Entry 3HUS (X-ray diffraction, 3.04 A resolution); this record covers chains B and H of the 5 polymer chains in the assembly.

Chain B:
Molecule: Fibrinogen beta chain
Source organism: Homo sapiens
Notes: fragment: Fragment D:
UniProt: P02675 (FIBB_HUMAN); residues 149-461 here correspond to UniProt positions 179-491 (UniProt number = residue number + 30)
Sequence (313 residues; row label = number of the first residue in the row):
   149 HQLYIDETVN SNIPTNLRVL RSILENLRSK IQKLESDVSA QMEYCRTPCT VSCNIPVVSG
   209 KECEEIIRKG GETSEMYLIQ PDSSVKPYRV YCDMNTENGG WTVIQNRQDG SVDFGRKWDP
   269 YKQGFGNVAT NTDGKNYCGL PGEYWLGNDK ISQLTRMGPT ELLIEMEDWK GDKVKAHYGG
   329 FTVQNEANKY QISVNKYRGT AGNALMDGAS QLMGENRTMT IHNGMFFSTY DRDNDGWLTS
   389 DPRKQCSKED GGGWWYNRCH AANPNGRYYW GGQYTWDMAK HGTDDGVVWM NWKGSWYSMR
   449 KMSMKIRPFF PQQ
Unresolved in the structure: 149-155, 459-461
Curated features (UniProtKB/Swiss-Prot):
  - glycosylation: N364 (N-linked (GlcNAc...) asparagine)
Cystine bridges: C201-C286, C211-C240, C394-C407
Covalently attached groups: glycan linked to N364
Bound ions: Ca2+: D383, W385

Chain H:
Molecule: Peptide Ligand Gly-Pro-Arg-Pro-amide
Sequence (4 residues; each row starts with the number of its first residue):
     1 GPRP

How chain B and chain H interact:
Contacting residue pairs - 15 pairs, chain B then chain H:
  L360(B) - P2(H)  hydrophobic
  M367(B) - R3(H)
  W385(B) - R3(H)
  E397(B) - R3(H)  salt bridge
  D398(B) - R3(H)  salt bridge
  R406(B) - G1(H)
  R406(B) - P2(H)
  R406(B) - R3(H)  hydrogen bond (side chain-backbone)
  R406(B) - P4(H)
  C407(B) - G1(H)  hydrogen bond (backbone-backbone)
  C407(B) - R3(H)
  H408(B) - G1(H)  hydrogen bond (side chain-backbone)
  T431(B) - R3(H)
  D432(B) - G1(H)  hydrogen bond (side chain-backbone)
  M438(B) - G1(H)
Interface residues without a listed pair, chain B (13 interface residues in all): N364, T368

In short:
The interface between chain B and chain H involves 13 residues on one side and 4 on the other, with 4 hydrogen
bonds and 2 salt bridges. Among the polar pairs are E397(B)-R3(H), D398(B)-R3(H) and R406(B)-R3(H). The Ca2+
site is built by D383(B) and W385(B).
Chain B is Fibrinogen beta chain (Homo sapiens) and chain H is Peptide Ligand Gly-Pro-Arg-Pro-amide; the
structure, Crystal structure of recombinant gamma N308K fibrinogen fragment D with the peptide ligand
Gly-Pro-Arg-Pro-amide, was determined by X-ray diffraction.
